PDB entry 8FZ4 | X-ray diffraction, 2.19 A resolution | chain A

[Chain A]
Protein: Anthrax toxin receptor 2
Source organism: Homo sapiens
UniProt: P58335 (ANTR2_HUMAN); residue numbers follow UniProt; this construct covers 37-217
Sequence (181 residues; row label = number of the first residue in the row):
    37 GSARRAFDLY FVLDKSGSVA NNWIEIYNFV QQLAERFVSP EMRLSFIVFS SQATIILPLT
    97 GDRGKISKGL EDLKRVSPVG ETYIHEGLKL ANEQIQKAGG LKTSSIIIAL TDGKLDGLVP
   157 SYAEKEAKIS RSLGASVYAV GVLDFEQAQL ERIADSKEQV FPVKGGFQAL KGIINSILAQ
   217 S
Disordered / not traced: 37, 215-217
Differences from the reference sequence: engineered mutation Gly-37 (Pro in P58335), Ala-39 (Cys in P58335), Ala-175 (Cys in P58335)
Metal / ion sites: Mg2+: Ser-52, Ser-54, Thr-118
Curated features (UniProtKB/Swiss-Prot):
  - binding site (a divalent metal cation): Ser-52, Ser-54, Thr-118
  - modified residue: Thr-147 (Phosphothreonine)
  - natural variant: Leu-45 (L45P: In HFS), Gly-105 (G105D: In HFS), Ile-189 (I189T: In HFS)

[Overview]
Ser-52, Ser-54 and Thr-118 form the Mg2+ site. UniProt lists 3 divalent metal cation-binding residues.
Chain A is Anthrax toxin receptor 2 (Homo sapiens); the structure, The von Willebrand factor A domain of
Anthrax toxin receptor 2, was determined by X-ray diffraction (same publication as 8FZU, 8FZV, 8FT6 and 8FT8).
